PDB entry 1SP9 | X-ray diffraction, 3.00 A resolution | chain A

== Chain A ==
Protein: 4-hydroxyphenylpyruvate dioxygenase
From: Arabidopsis thaliana
Notes: EC 1.13.11.27
UniProt: P93836 (HPPD_ARATH); residue numbers follow UniProt; this construct covers 1-445
Sequence (445 residues; each row starts with the number of its first residue):
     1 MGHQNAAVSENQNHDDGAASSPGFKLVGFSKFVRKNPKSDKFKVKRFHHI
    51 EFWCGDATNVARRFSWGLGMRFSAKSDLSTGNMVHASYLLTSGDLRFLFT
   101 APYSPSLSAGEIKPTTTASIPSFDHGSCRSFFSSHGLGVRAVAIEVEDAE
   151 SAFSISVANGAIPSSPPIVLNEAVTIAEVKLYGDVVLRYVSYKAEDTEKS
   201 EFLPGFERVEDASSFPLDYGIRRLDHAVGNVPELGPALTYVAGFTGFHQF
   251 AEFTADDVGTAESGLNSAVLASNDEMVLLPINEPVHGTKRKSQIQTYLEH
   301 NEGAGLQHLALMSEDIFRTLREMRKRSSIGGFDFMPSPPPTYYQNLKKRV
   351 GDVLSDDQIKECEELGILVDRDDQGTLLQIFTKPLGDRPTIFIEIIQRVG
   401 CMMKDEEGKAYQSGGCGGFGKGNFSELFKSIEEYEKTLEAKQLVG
Disordered / not traced: 1-32, 107-116, 194-201, 211-215, 252-262, 429-445
UniProt features mapped onto this chain:
  - binding site (Fe cation): His-226, His-308, Glu-394
Cystine bridges: Cys-401/Cys-416
Metal / ion sites: Fe2+: His-226, His-308, Glu-394
Reported in the primary citation:
  - self-association interface (contacts with another copy of this molecule); pairs are residue here / residue on that copy: Trp-66/Trp-66 (pi stacking)

== Overview ==
The Fe2+ site is built by His-226, His-308 and Glu-394. From UniProt: 3 Fe cation-binding residues. The paper
reports a self-association interface involving Trp-66.
Chain A is 4-hydroxyphenylpyruvate dioxygenase (Arabidopsis thaliana); the structure, 4-Hydroxyphenylpyruvate
Dioxygenase, was determined by X-ray diffraction, deposited together with 1SP8.
